Entry 6WVW (X-ray diffraction, 2.11 A resolution); this record covers chains A and C of the 4 polymer chains in the assembly.

== Chain A ==
Name: Vesicle-associated membrane protein 2
From: Rattus norvegicus
UniProtKB: P63045 (VAMP2_RAT); numbering as in UniProt (aligned over 28-89)
Sequence (63 residues; row label = number of the first residue in the row):
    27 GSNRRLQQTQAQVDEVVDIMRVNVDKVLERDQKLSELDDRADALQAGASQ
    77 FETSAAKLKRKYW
Disordered / not traced: 27
Differences from the reference sequence: expression tag (27)
Curated features (UniProtKB/Swiss-Prot):
  - site ((Microbial infection) Cleavage): Gln-58, Lys-59, Lys-59, Leu-60, Arg-66, Ala-67, Gln-76, Phe-77, Ala-81, Ala-82

== Chain C ==
Name: Synaptosomal-associated protein 25
From: Rattus norvegicus
UniProtKB: P60881 (SNP25_RAT), isoform P60881-2; residues 10-83 here = UniProt positions 10-83
Sequence (74 residues; numbered 10 to 83; the number before each row is that of its first residue):
    10 ELEEMQRRADQLADESLESTRRMLQLVEESKDAGIRTLVMLDEQGEQLDP
    60 VEEGMNHINQDMKEAEKNLKDLGK
Disordered / not traced: 10
Differences from the reference sequence: engineered mutation Pro-59 (Arg in P60881)
Metal / ion sites: Ca2+: Gly-54, Asp-58 (shared with 1 residue of chain D)
Reported in the primary citation:
  - mutagenesis - G43R, L50S, R59P, I67N: decreased stability
  - disease-associated variants - K40E, G43R, V48F, I67N: decreased signaling
  - disease-associated variants - K40E, L50S, R59P: unchanged signaling
  - disease-associated variants - G43R, V48F (40 fold), L50S: increased signaling

== Interface between chain A and chain C ==
Residue-residue contacts (8; chain A residue first):
  Arg-56(A) with Leu-50(C); Gln-53(C), hydrogen bond
  Leu-70(A) with Met-64(C), hydrophobic
  Phe-77(A) with Met-71(C), hydrophobic; Ala-74(C), hydrophobic; Leu-78(C), hydrophobic
  Leu-84(A) with Leu-78(C), hydrophobic
  Tyr-88(A) with Leu-81(C)
Other interface residues (no listed pair), chain C (8 interface residues in all): Ile-67

== Overview ==
Chain A and chain C form an interface of 5 and 8 residues respectively; the contacts include 1 hydrogen bond.
The hydrogen-bonded pair is Arg-56(A)/Gln-53(C). Gly-54(C) and Asp-58(C) coordinate Ca2+. The paper reports
that G43R, L50S and R59P of chain C, among others, reduce stability; K40E, G43R and V48F of chain C, among
others, reduce signaling.
Chain A is Vesicle-associated membrane protein 2 and chain C is Synaptosomal-associated protein 25, both from
Rattus norvegicus; the structure, Crystal structure of the R59P-SNAP25 containing SNARE complex, was
determined by X-ray diffraction.
